PDB entry 4OUM | X-ray diffraction, 1.49 A resolution | chain A

# Chain A
Name: Caprin-2
From: Homo sapiens
UniProt: Q6IMN6 (CAPR2_HUMAN); numbering as in UniProt (aligned over 996-1127)
Sequence (140 residues; row label = number of the first residue in the row):
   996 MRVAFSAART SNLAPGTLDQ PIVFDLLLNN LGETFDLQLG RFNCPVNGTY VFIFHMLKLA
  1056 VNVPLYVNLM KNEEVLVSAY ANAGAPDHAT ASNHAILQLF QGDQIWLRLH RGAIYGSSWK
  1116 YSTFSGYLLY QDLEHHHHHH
Not modelled in the structure: 1128-1135
Differences from the reference sequence: engineered mutation A1078 (Asp in Q6IMN6), A1084 (Glu in Q6IMN6); expression tag (1128-1135)
Residues lining bound ligands: citrate anion (FLC): Y1061, H1105, R1106, S1112, W1114, Y1116
From the paper describing this entry:
  - mutagenesis - I1048R, I1091S: decreased signaling
  - mutagenesis - I1048R, I1091S: unchanged binding to LRP6-C3
  - mutagenesis - I1048R, I1091S: decreased binding to full-length Caprin-2
  - mutagenesis - I1091S: decreased stability

# Overview
Ligands of chain A: citrate anion. From the paper: I1048R and I1091S reduce signaling; I1048R and I1091S
reduce binding to full-length Caprin-2.
Chain A is Caprin-2 (Homo sapiens); the structure, Crystal structure of human Caprin-2 C1q domain, was
determined by X-ray diffraction together with 4OUL and 4OUS from the same study.
